7E81 - chains Dp and Dq of the 68 polymer chains in the assembly; structure by electron microscopy, 4.50 A resolution (low resolution: residue-level contacts below are approximate; hydrogen-bond / salt-bridge calls are withheld).

Chain Dp (and Dq):
Protein: Flagellar M-ring protein
Organism: Salmonella typhimurium (strain LT2 / SGSC1412 / ATCC 700720)
Notes: chain Dq of this document is another copy of the same molecule, construct and numbering; everything in this record applies to it too
UniProtKB: P15928 (FLIF_SALTY); residues 1-560 here = UniProt positions 1-560
Chain sequence (560 residues; numbered 1 to 560; the number before each row is that of its first residue):
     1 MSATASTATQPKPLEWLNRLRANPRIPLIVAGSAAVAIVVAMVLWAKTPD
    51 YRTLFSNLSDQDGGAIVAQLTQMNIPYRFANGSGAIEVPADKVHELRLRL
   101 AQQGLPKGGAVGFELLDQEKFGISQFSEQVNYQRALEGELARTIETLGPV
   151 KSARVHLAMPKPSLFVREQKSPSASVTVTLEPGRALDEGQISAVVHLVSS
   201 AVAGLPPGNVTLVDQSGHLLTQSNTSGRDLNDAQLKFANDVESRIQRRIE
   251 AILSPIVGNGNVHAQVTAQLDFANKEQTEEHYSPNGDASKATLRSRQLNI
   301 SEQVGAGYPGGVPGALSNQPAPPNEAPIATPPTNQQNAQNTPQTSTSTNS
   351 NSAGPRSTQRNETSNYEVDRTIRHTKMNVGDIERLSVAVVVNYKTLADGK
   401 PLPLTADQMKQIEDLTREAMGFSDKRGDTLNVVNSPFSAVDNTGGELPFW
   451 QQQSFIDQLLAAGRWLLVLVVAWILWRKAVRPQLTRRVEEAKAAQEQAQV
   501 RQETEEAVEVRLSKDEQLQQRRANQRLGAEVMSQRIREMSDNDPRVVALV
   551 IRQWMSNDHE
Disordered / not traced: 1-112, 222-560

Interface between chain Dp and chain Dq:
Pairs across the interface (16; chain Dp residue first):
  Phe-126(Dp) / Glu-128(Dq)
  Arg-134(Dp) / Leu-116(Dq)
  Glu-137(Dp) / Glu-139(Dq)
  His-156(Dp) / Glu-139(Dq)
  His-156(Dp) / Thr-143(Dq)
  Ala-158(Dp) / Ser-200(Dq)
  Phe-165(Dp) / Leu-164(Dq)
  Ser-173(Dp) / Ser-200(Dq)
  Ala-174(Dp) / Ser-200(Dq)
  Thr-177(Dp) / Leu-197(Dq)
  Thr-211(Dp) / Ser-200(Dq)
  Asp-214(Dp) / Leu-147(Dq)
  Gln-215(Dp) / Leu-147(Dq)
  Gln-215(Dp) / Gly-148(Dq)
  Gly-217(Dp) / Ala-193(Dq)
  Leu-219(Dp) / His-196(Dq)
Interface residues without a listed pair, chain Dp (23 interface residues in all): Ser-124, Arg-154, Leu-157, Pro-160, Ser-175, Asn-209, Val-213, Ser-216, His-218
Interface residues without a listed pair, chain Dq (19 interface residues in all): Phe-113, Tyr-132, Arg-142, Ser-163, Gln-190, Ala-201, Val-202, Ala-203

Summary:
The interface between chain Dp and chain Dq involves 23 residues on one side and 19 on the other.
Chain Dp and chain Dq are both Flagellar M-ring protein (Salmonella typhimurium (strain LT2 / SGSC1412 / ATCC
700720)); the structure, Cryo-EM structure of the flagellar MS ring with FlgB-Dc loop and FliE-helix 1 from
Salmonella, was determined by electron microscopy together with 7CBL, 7CBM, 7CG0, 7CG4, 7CGO, 7E80 and 7E82
from the same study.
